PDB entry 7BJU | X-ray diffraction, 2.85 A resolution | chains A and D

== Chain A ==
Name: Ultraspiracle Protein
Source organism: Heliothis virescens
UniProtKB: A0A2A4K9Z3 (A0A2A4K9Z3_HELVI); residues 205-466 here correspond to UniProt positions 153-414 (UniProt number = residue number - 52)
Amino-acid sequence (263 residues; row label = number of the first residue in the row; note: 11 numbers in that range are skipped by the numbering (no residue carries them; nothing is unmodelled there); a row labelled like 303A-303K holds insertion residues (303A, then the next letters in order)):
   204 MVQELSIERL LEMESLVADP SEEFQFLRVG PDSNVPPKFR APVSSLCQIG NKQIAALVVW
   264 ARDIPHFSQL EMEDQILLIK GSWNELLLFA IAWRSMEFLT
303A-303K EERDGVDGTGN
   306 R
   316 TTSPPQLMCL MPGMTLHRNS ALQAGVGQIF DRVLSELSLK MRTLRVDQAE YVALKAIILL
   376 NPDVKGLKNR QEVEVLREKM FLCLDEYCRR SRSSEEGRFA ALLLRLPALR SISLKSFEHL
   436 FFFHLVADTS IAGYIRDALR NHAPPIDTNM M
Not modelled in the structure: 204, 303A-303K, 316, 465-466
Sequence notes: initiating methionine (204)
Small-molecule neighbours: EPH (L-alpha-phosphatidyl-beta-oleoyl-gamma-palmitoyl-phosphatidylethanolamine): Leu-230, Val-238, Pro-239, Phe-242, Val-246, Leu-249, Cys-250, Asn-287, Leu-290, Leu-291, Met-323, Leu-331, Ser-335, Gln-338, Ala-339, Val-341, Ile-344, Phe-345, Ser-431, His-434, Leu-435, Phe-438, Leu-440

== Chain D ==
Name: Ecdysone Receptor
Source organism: Heliothis virescens
Notes: engineered mutation(s): W303Y, A316S, L456S, C483S
Amino-acid sequence (266 residues; numbered 267 to 532; the number before each row is that of its first residue):
   267 GSHMASMTGG QQMGRDPLKN VPPLTANQKS LIARLVYYQE GYEQPSEEDL KRVTQTWQSD
   327 EDDEDSDMPF RQITEMTILT VQLIVEFAKG LPGFSKISQS DQITLLKACS SEVMMLRVAR
   387 RYDAATDSVL FANNQAYTRD NYRKAGMAYV IEDLLHFCRC MYSMMMDNVH YALLTAIVIF
   447 SDRPGLEQPS LVEEIQRYYL NTLRVYILNQ NSASPRSAVI FGKILGILTE IRTLGMQNSN
   507 MCISLKLKNR KLPPFLEEIW DVADVA
Not modelled in the structure: 267-285, 320-331, 529-532
Small-molecule neighbours:
  - 834 (N-[2-(2-chlorophenyl)-4-methyl-5-(1-methylethyl)-1H-imidazol-1-yl]-5-methyl-2,3-dihydro-1,4-benzodioxine-6-carboxamide): Phe-336, Ile-339, Thr-340, Thr-343, Ser-377, Met-380, Met-381, Val-384, Tyr-403, Tyr-408, Met-413, Val-416, Asp-419, Leu-420, Leu-500, Gln-503, Asn-504, Met-507, Cys-508, Leu-511, Leu-518, Leu-522, Trp-526
  - Mg2+ (MG): Tyr-304, Phe-353, Gly-356, Leu-357
  - PE8 (3,6,9,12,15,18,21-heptaoxatricosane-1,23-diol): Leu-290, Lys-295, Ser-296, Ile-298, Ala-299, Arg-300, Tyr-303, Tyr-472
Reported in the primary citation:
  - conformationally variable residues: Phe-397, Tyr-403
  - binding site for 834: Thr-343, Ser-377, Met-380, Met-381, Tyr-408, Val-416, Leu-500, Asn-504, Trp-526
  - contacts within the chain: Ser-377/Asn-504 (water-mediated contact), Gly-501/Asn-504 (water-mediated contact), Asn-504/Trp-526

== How chain A and chain D interact ==
Residue-residue contacts (42):
  Arg-347(A) / Pro-450(D)
  Glu-351(A) / Asp-448(D)
  Lys-355(A) / Glu-459(D)  salt bridge
  Asn-376(A) / Glu-496(D)  hydrogen bond
  Asp-378(A) / His-422(D)  hydrogen bond (backbone-side chain)
  Asp-378(A) / Cys-426(D)  hydrogen bond
  Asp-378(A) / Glu-496(D)
  Lys-380(A) / Asp-419(D)  salt bridge
  Lys-380(A) / His-422(D)
  Arg-385(A) / Cys-426(D)
  Arg-385(A) / Ser-429(D)  hydrogen bond
  Glu-389(A) / Lys-489(D)  salt bridge
  Glu-393(A) / Arg-482(D)  salt bridge
  Glu-393(A) / Val-485(D)
  Glu-393(A) / Lys-489(D)  salt bridge
  Phe-396(A) / Gly-488(D)
  Phe-396(A) / Lys-489(D)
  Leu-397(A) / Pro-481(D)
  Leu-397(A) / Val-485(D)  hydrophobic
  Asp-400(A) / Ala-484(D)
  Arg-404(A) / Leu-474(D)
  Phe-414(A) / Ala-484(D)
  Ala-415(A) / Leu-491(D)  hydrophobic
  Leu-418(A) / Gly-488(D)
  Leu-418(A) / Leu-491(D)  hydrophobic
  Leu-419(A) / Gln-462(D)
  Leu-419(A) / Leu-466(D)  hydrophobic
  Leu-419(A) / Leu-494(D)  hydrophobic
  Leu-421(A) / Thr-495(D)
  Pro-422(A) / Leu-494(D)
  Pro-422(A) / Thr-495(D)
  Pro-422(A) / Arg-498(D)  hydrogen bond (backbone-side chain)
  Arg-425(A) / Thr-495(D)
  Arg-425(A) / Glu-496(D)  salt bridge
  Arg-425(A) / Arg-498(D)
  Arg-425(A) / Thr-499(D)  hydrogen bond
  Ser-426(A) / Arg-498(D)  hydrogen bond
  Leu-429(A) / Arg-498(D)
  Leu-429(A) / Thr-499(D)
  Leu-429(A) / Met-502(D)  hydrophobic
  Glu-433(A) / Met-502(D)
  Glu-433(A) / Asn-506(D)
Other interface residues (no listed pair), chain A (28 interface residues in all): Val-379, Glu-411, Arg-420, Ala-423, Lys-430
Other interface residues (no listed pair), chain D (27 interface residues in all): Asn-467, Arg-470, Phe-487

== Overview ==
28 residues of chain A face 27 of chain D across their interface; the contacts include 7 hydrogen bonds and 6
salt bridges. Polar pairs include Lys-355(A)/Glu-459(D), Lys-380(A)/Asp-419(D) and Glu-389(A)/Lys-489(D).
Ligands of chain A: compound EPH. From the paper: a binding site for 834 at Thr-343(D), Ser-377(D) and
Met-380(D) among others; conformational variability at Phe-397(D) and Tyr-403(D).
Chain A is Ultraspiracle Protein and chain D is Ecdysone Receptor, both from Heliothis virescens; the
structure, Crystal structure of the ligand-binding domains of the heterodimer EcR/USP bound to the synthetic
agonist BYI08346, was determined by X-ray diffraction, deposited together with 7BJV.
